Entry 4U6P (X-ray diffraction, 2.59 A resolution); this record covers chains A and D of the 3 polymer chains in the assembly.

[Chain A]
Protein: DNA polymerase kappa
Organism: Homo sapiens
Notes: EC 2.7.7.7
Reference sequence: Q9UBT6 (POLK_HUMAN); residues 1-526 here = UniProt positions 1-526
Amino-acid sequence (526 residues; row label = number of the first residue in the row):
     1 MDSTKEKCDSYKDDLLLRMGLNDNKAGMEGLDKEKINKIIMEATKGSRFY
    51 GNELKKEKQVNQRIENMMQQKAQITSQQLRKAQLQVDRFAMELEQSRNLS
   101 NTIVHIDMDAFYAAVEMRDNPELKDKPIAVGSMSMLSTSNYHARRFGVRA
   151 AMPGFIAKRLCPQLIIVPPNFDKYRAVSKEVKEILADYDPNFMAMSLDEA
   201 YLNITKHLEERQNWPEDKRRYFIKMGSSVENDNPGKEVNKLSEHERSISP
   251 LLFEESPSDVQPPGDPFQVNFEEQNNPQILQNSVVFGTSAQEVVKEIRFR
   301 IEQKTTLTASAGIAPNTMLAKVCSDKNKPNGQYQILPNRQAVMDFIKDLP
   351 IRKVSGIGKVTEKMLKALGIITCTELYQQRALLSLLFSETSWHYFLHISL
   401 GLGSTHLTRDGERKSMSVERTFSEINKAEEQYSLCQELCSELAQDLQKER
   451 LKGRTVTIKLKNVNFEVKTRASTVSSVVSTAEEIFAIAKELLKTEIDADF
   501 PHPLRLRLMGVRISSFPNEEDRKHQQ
Unresolved in the structure: 1-30, 225-281, 519-526
Swiss-Prot annotation at these positions:
  - binding site (Mg(2+)): Asp-107, Asp-198, Glu-199
  - mutagenesis: Asp-198 (D198A: Loss of DNA polymerase activity; when associated with A-199), Glu-199 (E199A: Loss of DNA polymerase activity; when associated with D-198)
Ion coordination: Mg2+ site 1: Asp-107, Met-108, Asp-198 (together with 2',3'-dideoxycytidine 5'-triphosphate); Mg2+ site 2: Glu-199 (together with 2',3'-dideoxycytidine 5'-triphosphate); Mg2+ site 3: Arg-352, Val-354, Ile-357 (shared with 1 residue of chain C)
Residues lining bound ligands: 2',3'-dideoxycytidine 5'-triphosphate (DCT): Asp-107, Met-108, Asp-109, Ala-110, Phe-111, Tyr-112, Ser-137, Thr-138, Ser-139, Tyr-141, Arg-144, Ala-150, Ala-151, Asp-198, Glu-199, Lys-328
From the paper describing this entry:
  - mutagenesis - F49A: decreased catalytic activity on normal templates
  - mutagenesis - F171A (18-fold): decreased catalytic activity on BP-dG (citing earlier work)
  - mutagenesis - Y112A, P169M: decreased catalytic activity on BP-dG template
  - mutagenesis - Y112F: unchanged catalytic activity on BP-dG template
  - mutagenesis - F49A: abolished catalytic activity on BP-dG DNA

[Chain D]
Molecule: 13-nt DNA strand
Sequence (13 nucleotides; row label = number of the first residue in the row):
     2 TATGGTGATCCGC

[Interface between chain A and chain D]
Contacting residue pairs - 35 pairs, chain A then chain D:
  Thr-44(A) / DT4(D)  hydrogen bond to the base
  Ser-47(A) / DT4(D)  base contact
  Phe-49(A) / DT4(D)  stacking on the base
  Met-133(A) / DA3(D)  base contact
  Ser-134(A) / DT4(D)  sugar contact
  Met-135(A) / DT4(D)  phosphate contact
  Met-135(A) / DG5(D)  sugar contact
  Ala-151(A) / DG5(D)  base contact
  Pro-153(A) / DT4(D)  base contact
  Phe-155(A) / DA3(D)  base contact
  Phe-155(A) / DT4(D)  base contact
  Ile-156(A) / DT4(D)  base contact
  Ser-388(A) / DC12(D)  hydrogen bond to the phosphate
  Thr-390(A) / DC11(D)  phosphate contact
  Thr-390(A) / DC12(D)  hydrogen bond to the phosphate
  Arg-413(A) / DG8(D)  salt bridge to the phosphate
  Arg-413(A) / DA9(D)  phosphate contact
  Lys-414(A) / DA9(D)  hydrogen bond to the phosphate
  Lys-414(A) / DT10(D)  salt bridge to the phosphate
  Ser-415(A) / DG8(D)  sugar contact
  Ser-415(A) / DA9(D)  hydrogen bond to the phosphate
  Met-416(A) / DG8(D)  phosphate contact
  Ser-417(A) / DT7(D)  sugar contact
  Ser-417(A) / DG8(D)  hydrogen bond to the phosphate
  Val-418(A) / DT7(D)  phosphate contact
  Glu-419(A) / DG6(D)  sugar contact
  Glu-419(A) / DT7(D)  hydrogen bond to the phosphate
  Arg-420(A) / DG6(D)  phosphate contact
  Thr-421(A) / DG5(D)  sugar contact
  Thr-421(A) / DG6(D)  hydrogen bond to the phosphate
  Phe-465(A) / DT4(D)  sugar contact
  Phe-465(A) / DG5(D)  phosphate contact
  Arg-507(A) / DT4(D)  salt bridge to the phosphate
  Arg-507(A) / DG5(D)  salt bridge to the phosphate
  Leu-508(A) / DG6(D)  phosphate contact
Interface residues without a listed pair, chain A (28 interface residues in all): Ser-391, Glu-412, Lys-459, Lys-461

[In short]
The interface between chain A and chain D involves 28 residues on one side and 10 on the other, with 8
hydrogen bonds, 4 salt bridges and 1 aromatic stacking contact. Polar pairs include Thr-44(A)/DT4(D),
Ser-388(A)/DC12(D) and Thr-390(A)/DC12(D). From the paper: Y112A and P169M of chain A reduce catalytic
activity on BP-dG template; F49A of chain A reduces catalytic activity on normal templates; 5 substitutions
were tested in all.
Here chain A is DNA polymerase kappa (Homo sapiens) and chain D is a 13-nt DNA strand. Entry 4U6P (Structural
mechanism of error-free bypass of major benzo[a]pyrene adduct by human polymerase kappa) was determined by
X-ray diffraction (same publication as 4U7C).
